PDB entry 6SOF | electron microscopy, 4.30 A resolution (low resolution: residue-level contacts below are approximate; hydrogen-bond / salt-bridge calls are withheld) | chains A and F of the 12 polymer chains in the assembly

# Chain A
Protein: Insulin receptor
Source organism: Homo sapiens
Notes: EC 2.7.10.1
UniProtKB: P06213 (INSR_HUMAN), isoform P06213-2; residues 1-719 here correspond to UniProt positions 28-746 (UniProt number = residue number + 27)
Chain sequence (719 residues; row label = number of the first residue in the row):
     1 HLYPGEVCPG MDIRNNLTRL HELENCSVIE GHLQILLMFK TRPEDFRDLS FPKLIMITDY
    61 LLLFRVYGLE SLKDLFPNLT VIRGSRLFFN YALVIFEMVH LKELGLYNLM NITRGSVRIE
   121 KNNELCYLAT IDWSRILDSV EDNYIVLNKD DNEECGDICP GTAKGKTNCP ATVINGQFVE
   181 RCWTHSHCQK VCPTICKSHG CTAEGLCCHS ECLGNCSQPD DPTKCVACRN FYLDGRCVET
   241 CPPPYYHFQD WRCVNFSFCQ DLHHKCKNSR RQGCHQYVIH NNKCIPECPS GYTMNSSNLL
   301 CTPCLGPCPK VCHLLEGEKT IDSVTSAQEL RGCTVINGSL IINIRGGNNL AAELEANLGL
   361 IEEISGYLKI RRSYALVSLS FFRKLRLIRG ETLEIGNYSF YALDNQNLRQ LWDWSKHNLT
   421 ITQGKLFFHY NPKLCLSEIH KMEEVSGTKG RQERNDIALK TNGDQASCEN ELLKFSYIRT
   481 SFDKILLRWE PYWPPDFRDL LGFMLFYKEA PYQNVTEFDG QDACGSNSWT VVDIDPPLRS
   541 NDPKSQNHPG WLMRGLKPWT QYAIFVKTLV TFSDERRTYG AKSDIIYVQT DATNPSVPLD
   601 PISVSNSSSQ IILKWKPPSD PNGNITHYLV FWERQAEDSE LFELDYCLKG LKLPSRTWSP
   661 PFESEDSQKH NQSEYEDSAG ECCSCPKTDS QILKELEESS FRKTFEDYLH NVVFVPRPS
Disulfide bonds: Cys-8/Cys-26, Cys-126/Cys-155, Cys-159/Cys-182, Cys-169/Cys-188, Cys-192/Cys-201, Cys-196/Cys-207, Cys-208/Cys-216, Cys-212/Cys-225, Cys-228/Cys-237, Cys-241/Cys-253, Cys-259/Cys-284, Cys-266/Cys-274, Cys-288/Cys-301, Cys-304/Cys-308, Cys-312/Cys-333, Cys-435/Cys-468, Cys-682/Cys-685
Curated features (UniProtKB/Swiss-Prot):
  - region: Glu-706 to Phe-714 (Insulin-binding)
  - site: Phe-39 (Insulin-binding)
  - modified residue: Ser-373 (Phosphoserine), Tyr-374 (Phosphotyrosine), Ser-380 (Phosphoserine)
  - glycosylation (N-linked (GlcNAc...) asparagine): Asn-16, Asn-25, Asn-78, Asn-111, Asn-215, Asn-255, Asn-295, Asn-337, Asn-397, Asn-418, Asn-514, Asn-606, Asn-624, Asn-671
What the authors report for this chain:
  - self-association interface (contacts with another copy of this molecule): Leu-648 to Lys-652

# Chain F
Protein: Insulin
Source organism: Homo sapiens
UniProtKB: P01308 (INS_HUMAN); residues 1-30 here correspond to UniProt positions 25-54 (UniProt number = residue number + 24)
Chain sequence (30 residues; row label = number of the first residue in the row):
     1 FVNQHLCGSH LVEALYLVCG ERGFFYTPKT

# Interface between chain A and chain F
Pairs across the interface (12; chain A residue first):
  Asp-12(A) with Tyr-26(F)
  Arg-14(A) with Tyr-26(F)
  Asn-15(A) with Arg-22(F); Phe-24(F)
  Asn-16(A) with Arg-22(F)
  His-32(A) with Tyr-26(F)
  Leu-37(A) with Phe-24(F)
  Phe-39(A) with Tyr-16(F)
  Lys-40(A) with Tyr-16(F); Glu-21(F)
  Arg-65(A) with Ser-9(F); Val-12(F)
Interface residues without a listed pair, chain F (9 interface residues in all): Glu-13, Gly-20

# Overview
Chain A and chain F each contribute 9 residues to their interface. From the paper: a self-association
interface involving Leu-648(A).
Chain A is Insulin receptor and chain F is Insulin, both from Homo sapiens; the structure, human insulin
receptor ectodomain bound by 4 insulin, was determined by electron microscopy.
